Entry 8QKU (electron microscopy, 3.80 A resolution); this record covers chains D and J of the 20 polymer chains in the assembly.

== Chain D ==
Molecule: Histone H4
Organism: Saccharomyces cerevisiae S288C
Reference sequence: P02309 (H4_YEAST); residues 0-102 here correspond to UniProt positions 1-103 (UniProt number = residue number + 1)
Sequence (103 residues; each row starts with the number of its first residue; numbering starts at 0):
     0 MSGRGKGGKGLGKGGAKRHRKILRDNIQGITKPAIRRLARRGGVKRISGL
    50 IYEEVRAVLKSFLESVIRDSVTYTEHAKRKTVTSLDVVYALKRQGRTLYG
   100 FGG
Unresolved in the structure: 0-22
Curated features (UniProtKB/Swiss-Prot):
  - DNA-binding region: Lys16 to Lys20
  - modified residue: Lys5 (N6-acetyl-N6-methyllysine), Lys8 (N6-acetyllysine), Lys12 (N6-acetyl-N6-methyllysine), Lys16 (N6-acetyllysine), Lys31 (N6-succinyllysine), Arg55 (Omega-N-methylarginine), Ser60 (Phosphoserine), Ser64 (Phosphoserine), Lys77 (N6-succinyllysine), Lys79 (N6-acetyllysine), Lys91 (N6-glutaryllysine)

== Chain J ==
Molecule: 177-nt DNA strand
Sequence (177 nucleotides; numbered -80 to 96; the number before each row is that of its first residue; numbers below 1 keep their minus sign (DT-80 is residue -80)):
   -80 TACATGCACAGGATGTATATATCTGACACGTGCCTGGAGACTAGGGAGTA
   -30 ATCCCCTTGGCGGTTAAAACGCGGGGGACAGCGCGTACGTGCGTTTAAGC
    20 GGTGCTAGAGCTGTCTACGACCAATTGAGCGGCCTCGGCACCGGGATTCT
    70 CCAGGGCGGCCGCGGATGCATTAATGC

== Interface between chain D and chain J ==
Pairs across the interface (13; chain D residue first):
  Arg35(D) - DG8(J)  salt bridge to the phosphate
  Lys44(D) - DG8(J)  phosphate contact
  Arg45(D) - DC7(J)  hydrogen bond to the sugar
  Arg45(D) - DG8(J)  phosphate contact
  Ile46(D) - DC7(J)  phosphate contact
  Ser47(D) - DC7(J)  phosphate contact
  Gly48(D) - DC7(J)  hydrogen bond to the phosphate
  Arg78(D) - DA28(J)  phosphate contact
  Arg78(D) - DG29(J)  salt bridge to the phosphate
  Lys79(D) - DG27(J)  phosphate contact
  Lys79(D) - DA28(J)  salt bridge to the phosphate
  Thr80(D) - DG27(J)  phosphate contact
  Thr80(D) - DA28(J)  hydrogen bond to the phosphate
Other interface residues (no listed pair), chain D (10 interface residues in all): Arg39

== Summary ==
10 residues of chain D and 5 residues of chain J are in contact, with 3 hydrogen bonds and 3 salt bridges.
Polar contacts include Arg45(D)-DC7(J), Gly48(D)-DC7(J) and Thr80(D)-DA28(J). UniProt lists a DNA-binding
region on chain D.
Here chain D is Histone H4 (Saccharomyces cerevisiae S288C) and chain J is a 177-nt DNA strand. Entry 8QKU
(SWR1-nucleosome complex in configuration 1) was determined by electron microscopy together with 8QKV from the
same study.
